PDB entry 6RDW | electron microscopy, 3.80 A resolution | chains V and Z of the 31 polymer chains in the assembly

# Chain V
Molecule: ATP synthase subunit alpha
Organism: Polytomella sp. Pringsheim 198.80
UniProtKB: A0ZW40 (A0ZW40_9CHLO); residue numbers follow UniProt; this construct covers 1-562
Amino-acid sequence (562 residues; each row starts with the number of its first residue):
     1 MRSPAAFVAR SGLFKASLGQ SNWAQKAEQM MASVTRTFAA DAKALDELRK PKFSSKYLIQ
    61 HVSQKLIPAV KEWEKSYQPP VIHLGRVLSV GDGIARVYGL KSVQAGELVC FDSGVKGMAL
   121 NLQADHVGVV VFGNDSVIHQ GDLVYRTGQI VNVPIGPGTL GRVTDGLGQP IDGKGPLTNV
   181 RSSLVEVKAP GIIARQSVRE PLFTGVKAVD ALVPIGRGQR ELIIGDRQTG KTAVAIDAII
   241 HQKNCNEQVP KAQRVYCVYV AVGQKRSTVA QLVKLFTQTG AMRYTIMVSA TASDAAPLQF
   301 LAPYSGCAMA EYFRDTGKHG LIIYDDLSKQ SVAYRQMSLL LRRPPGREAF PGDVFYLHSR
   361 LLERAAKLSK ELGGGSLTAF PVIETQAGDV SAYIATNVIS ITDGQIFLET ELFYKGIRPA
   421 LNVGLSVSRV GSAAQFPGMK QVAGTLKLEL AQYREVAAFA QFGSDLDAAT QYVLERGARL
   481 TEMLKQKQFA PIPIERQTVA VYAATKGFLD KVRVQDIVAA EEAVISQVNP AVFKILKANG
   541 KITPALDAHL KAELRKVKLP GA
Unresolved in the structure: 1-42
Construct notes: conflict R266 (Lys in A0ZW40)
Bound ions: Mg2+: T232 (together with ATP)
Residues lining bound ligands: ATP (adenosine-5'-triphosphate): R227, Q228, T229, G230, K231, T232, A233, D326, F413, R418, P419, Q486, K487, Q488

# Chain Z
Molecule: ATP synthase subunit beta
Organism: Polytomella sp. Pringsheim 198.80
Notes: EC 7.1.2.2
UniProtKB: A0ZW41 (A0ZW41_9CHLO); residue numbers follow UniProt; this construct covers 1-574
Amino-acid sequence (574 residues; numbered 1 to 574; the number before each row is that of its first residue):
     1 MALRYAAGLA KNVVQRQGAS LNIARAFAAE PAPAIDAGYV SQVIGPVVDV RFDGELPSIL
    61 SSLEVEGHSV RLVLEVAQHM GDNTVRCIAM DSTDGLVRGQ KVVDTGSPIK VPVGRGTLGR
   121 IMNVIGEPVD EQGPIDAADI WSIHREAPEF TEQSTEQEIL VTGIKVVDLL APYQRGGKIG
   181 LFGGAGVGKT VLIMELINNV AKAHGGFSVF AGVGERTREG NDLYREMIES GVIKLGAERG
   241 NSKCTLVYGQ MNEPPGARAR VALTGLTVAE YFRDIEGQDV LLFVDNIFRF TQANSEVSAL
   301 LGRIPSAVGY QPTLATDLGG LQERITTTTK GSITSVQAVY VPADDLTDPA PATTFAHLDA
   361 TTVLSRSIAE LGIYPAVDPL DSTSRMLNPN VIGAEHYNVA RGVQKVLQDY KNLQDIIAIL
   421 GMDELSEEDK LTVARARKIQ RFLSQPFQVA EVFTGTPGKY VDLADTISGF QGVLTGKYDD
   481 LPEMAFYMVG DIKEVKEKAD KMAKDIASRK EADNKKVSEE LKDIPSLDKL VSEIKEVVIE
   541 EDDGLEEDFK AEALSSETVV LNEEGKSVPL PKKN
Unresolved in the structure: 1-36
Construct notes: conflict A350 (Gly in A0ZW41), L387 (Arg in A0ZW41)

# Interface between chain V and chain Z
Residue-residue contacts (136; chain V residue first):
  S54(V) - D82(Z)  hydrogen bond
  H83(V) - N562(Z)
  H83(V) - E563(Z)
  H83(V) - E564(Z)
  H83(V) - G565(Z)
  L84(V) - E563(Z)
  G99(V) - R98(Z)  hydrogen bond (backbone-side chain)
  L100(V) - R98(Z)  hydrogen bond (backbone-side chain)
  K101(V) - R98(Z)
  S102(V) - V97(Z)
  V103(V) - L96(Z)
  V103(V) - V97(Z)
  V103(V) - R98(Z)
  Q104(V) - G95(Z)
  Q104(V) - L96(Z)
  Q104(V) - V97(Z)
  A105(V) - V43(Z)  hydrophobic
  A105(V) - T93(Z)
  A105(V) - D94(Z)
  A105(V) - G95(Z)  hydrogen bond (backbone-backbone)
  A105(V) - L96(Z)  hydrogen bond (backbone-backbone)
  C110(V) - V560(Z)  hydrophobic
  C110(V) - L570(Z)  hydrophobic
  D112(V) - K573(Z)
  D112(V) - N574(Z)
  S113(V) - N574(Z)  hydrogen bond
  N121(V) - V43(Z)
  N121(V) - I44(Z)
  L122(V) - Q42(Z)
  L122(V) - V43(Z)  hydrogen bond (backbone-backbone)
  L122(V) - L96(Z)
  L122(V) - R98(Z)
  Q123(V) - S41(Z)
  Q123(V) - Q42(Z)
  Q123(V) - I44(Z)
  Q123(V) - R98(Z)  hydrogen bond (backbone-side chain)
  A124(V) - S41(Z)
  A124(V) - Q42(Z)
  V127(V) - R98(Z)
  D142(V) - N574(Z)
  Y145(V) - V560(Z)  hydrophobic
  Y145(V) - L570(Z)  hydrophobic
  Y145(V) - P571(Z)
  R146(V) - V560(Z)
  R146(V) - L561(Z)  hydrogen bond (backbone-backbone)
  T147(V) - V559(Z)
  I150(V) - G95(Z)
  P154(V) - L554(Z)  hydrophobic
  G156(V) - F549(Z)
  P157(V) - L545(Z)
  P157(V) - F549(Z)
  L160(V) - L545(Z)  hydrophobic
  N179(V) - F549(Z)
  N179(V) - A551(Z)
  V180(V) - F549(Z)
  V180(V) - A551(Z)
  V180(V) - E552(Z)
  V180(V) - L554(Z)  hydrophobic
  R181(V) - F549(Z)
  R181(V) - E552(Z)
  S182(V) - E552(Z)  hydrogen bond (backbone-side chain)
  E186(V) - D94(Z)
  K188(V) - D91(Z)  salt bridge
  A189(V) - N252(Z)
  P190(V) - T217(Z)
  G191(V) - T217(Z)
  I192(V) - I121(Z)  hydrophobic
  I192(V) - T217(Z)
  I192(V) - N221(Z)
  I192(V) - Y248(Z)  hydrophobic
  I192(V) - Q250(Z)
  I193(V) - V129(Z)
  I193(V) - D130(Z)
  I193(V) - E131(Z)
  I193(V) - Y224(Z)  hydrophobic
  I193(V) - R225(Z)
  R195(V) - T217(Z)
  Q196(V) - N221(Z)
  S197(V) - D222(Z)  hydrogen bond
  V198(V) - R218(Z)
  R220(V) - R216(Z)
  P250(V) - V538(Z)
  K251(V) - D542(Z)
  K251(V) - D543(Z)
  K251(V) - G544(Z)
  K251(V) - E547(Z)  salt bridge
  R254(V) - E540(Z)  hydrogen bond (side chain-backbone)
  R254(V) - D543(Z)
  Y256(V) - D543(Z)  hydrogen bond (side chain-backbone)
  Y256(V) - L545(Z)
  Y312(V) - L545(Z)
  Y312(V) - F549(Z)
  F313(V) - L545(Z)  hydrophobic
  K318(V) - L545(Z)
  R343(V) - I44(Z)
  R343(V) - G45(Z)
  P344(V) - A299(Z)
  P344(V) - G302(Z)
  G352(V) - E296(Z)
  F355(V) - R258(Z)
  F355(V) - Q292(Z)
  F355(V) - E296(Z)
  Y356(V) - S92(Z)  hydrogen bond
  Y356(V) - P254(Z)  hydrophobic
  Y356(V) - P255(Z)
  S359(V) - M251(Z)  hydrogen bond (side chain-backbone)
  S359(V) - N252(Z)  hydrogen bond (side chain-backbone)
  E363(V) - T217(Z)  hydrogen bond
  E363(V) - M251(Z)
  E363(V) - N252(Z)
  S400(V) - R216(Z)
  S400(V) - M251(Z)
  I401(V) - R216(Z)  hydrogen bond (backbone-side chain)
  I401(V) - M251(Z)  hydrophobic
  T402(V) - R216(Z)
  D403(V) - R216(Z)
  D403(V) - R218(Z)  salt bridge
  R429(V) - G184(Z)
  R429(V) - A185(Z)
  R429(V) - R218(Z)
  R429(V) - E219(Z)  salt bridge
  V430(V) - R218(Z)
  N529(V) - L527(Z)
  A531(V) - V531(Z)  hydrophobic
  K534(V) - V531(Z)
  I535(V) - L530(Z)
  I535(V) - V531(Z)  hydrophobic
  A538(V) - I534(Z)  hydrophobic
  A545(V) - I524(Z)  hydrophobic
  L546(V) - L530(Z)  hydrophobic
  H549(V) - E520(Z)  salt bridge
  H549(V) - I524(Z)
  H549(V) - P525(Z)  hydrogen bond (side chain-backbone)
  H549(V) - S526(Z)
  H549(V) - L527(Z)
  H549(V) - L530(Z)
Also at the interface, not in a pair above, chain V (88 interface residues in all): P80, I82, F111, L120, H139, G148, I155, E247, Q248, D353, S391, T396, N397, I399, L448, A548, E553
Also at the interface, not in a pair above, chain Z (82 interface residues in all): G220, E253, R289, L300, Y340, A343, E370, D528, K535, I539, E546, K550, T558

# In short
88 residues of chain V and 82 residues of chain Z are in contact, with 19 hydrogen bonds and 5 salt bridges.
Among the polar pairs are K188(V)-D91(Z), K251(V)-E547(Z) and D403(V)-R218(Z). Chain V binds ATP.
Here chain V is ATP synthase subunit alpha and chain Z is ATP synthase subunit beta, both from Polytomella sp.
Pringsheim 198.80. Entry 6RDW (Cryo-EM structure of Polytomella F-ATP synthase, Rotary substate 1F, composite
map) was determined by electron microscopy, deposited together with 6RD4, 6RD5, 6RD6, 6RD7, 6RD8, 6RD9 and 46
further entries.
